Entry 5HI7 (X-ray diffraction, 2.15 A resolution); this record covers chain A.

# Chain A
Name: Histone-lysine N-methyltransferase SMYD3
Organism: Homo sapiens
Notes: EC 2.1.1.43
UniProt: Q9H7B4 (SMYD3_HUMAN); residues 1-428 here = UniProt positions 1-428
Chain sequence (432 residues; row label = number of the first residue in the row; numbers below 1 keep their minus sign (Gly-3 is residue -3)):
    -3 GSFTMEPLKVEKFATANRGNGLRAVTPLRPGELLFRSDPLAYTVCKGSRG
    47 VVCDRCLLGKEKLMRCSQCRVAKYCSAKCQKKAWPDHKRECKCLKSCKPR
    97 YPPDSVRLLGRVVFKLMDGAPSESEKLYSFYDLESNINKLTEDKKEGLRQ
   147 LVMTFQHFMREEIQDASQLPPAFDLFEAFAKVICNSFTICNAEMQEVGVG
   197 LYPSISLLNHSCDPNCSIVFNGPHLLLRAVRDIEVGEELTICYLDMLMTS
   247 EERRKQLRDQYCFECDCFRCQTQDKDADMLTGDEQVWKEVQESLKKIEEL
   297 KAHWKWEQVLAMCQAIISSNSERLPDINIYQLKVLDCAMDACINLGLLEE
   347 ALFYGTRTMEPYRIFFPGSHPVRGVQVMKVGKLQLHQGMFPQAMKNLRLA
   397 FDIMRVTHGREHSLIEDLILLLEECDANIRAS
Unresolved in the structure: -3 to 2
Differences from the reference sequence: expression tag (-3 to 0); conflict Asn13 (Lys in Q9H7B4)
Ion coordination: Zn2+ site 1: Cys49, Cys52, Cys71, Cys75; Zn2+ site 2: Cys62, Cys65, His83, Cys87; Zn2+ site 3: Cys208, Cys261, Cys263, Cys266; Mg2+: Asp332, Gln372
Ligand contacts: 62X (5'-{[(3S)-3-amino-3-carboxypropyl][3-(dimethylamino)propyl]amino}-5'-deoxyadenosine): Arg14, Gly15, Asn16, Tyr124, Glu130, Asn132, Lys135, Cys180, Asn181, Ser182, Phe183, Ser202, Leu203, Leu204, Asn205, His206, Tyr239, Tyr257, Phe259, Glu260

# Summary
Chain A binds compound 62X. The Zn2+ site 1 is built by Cys49, Cys52, Cys71 and Cys75. Cys62, Cys65, His83 and
Cys87 coordinate Zn2+ site 2.
Chain A is Histone-lysine N-methyltransferase SMYD3 (Homo sapiens); the structure, Co-crystal structure of
human SMYD3 with an aza-SAH compound, was determined by X-ray diffraction together with 5HQ8 from the same
study.
